Entry 3UCF (X-ray diffraction, 2.35 A resolution); this record covers chains A and B of the 4 polymer chains in the assembly.

== Chain A (and B) ==
Name: Dehydrogenase
From: Vibrio vulnificus
Notes: chain B of this document is another copy of the same molecule, construct and numbering; everything in this record applies to it too
UniProt: Q7MBY8 (Q7MBY8_VIBVY); numbering as in UniProt (aligned over 1-223)
Amino-acid sequence (223 residues; numbered 1 to 223; the number before each row is that of its first residue):
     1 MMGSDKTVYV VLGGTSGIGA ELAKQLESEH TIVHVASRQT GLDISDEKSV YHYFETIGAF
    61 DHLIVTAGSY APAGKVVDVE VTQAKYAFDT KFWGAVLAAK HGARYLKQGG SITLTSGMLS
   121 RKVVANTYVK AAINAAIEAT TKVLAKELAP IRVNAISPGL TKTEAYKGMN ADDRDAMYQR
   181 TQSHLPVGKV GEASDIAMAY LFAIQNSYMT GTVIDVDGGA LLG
Unresolved in the structure: 1-4, 68-69, 161-190 (chain B: 1-4, 161-184)

== How chain A and chain B interact ==
Pairs across the interface (55):
  K142(A) with L222(B)
  A145(A) with L222(B), hydrophobic
  K146(A) with L222(B), hydrogen bond (side chain-backbone); G223(B), hydrogen bond (side chain-backbone)
  A149(A) with P186(B)
  P150(A) with P186(B); V187(B)
  L160(A) with Y208(B)
  G191(A) with Y208(B), hydrogen bond (backbone-side chain)
  D195(A) with N206(B), hydrogen bond (backbone-side chain); S207(B), hydrogen bond; Y208(B)
  M198(A) with F202(B); Q205(B); N206(B)
  A199(A) with F202(B), hydrophobic
  F202(A) with M198(B); A199(B), hydrophobic; F202(B), hydrophobic; I214(B), hydrophobic
  Q205(A) with M198(B)
  N206(A) with D195(B), hydrogen bond (side chain-backbone); M198(B); V216(B)
  S207(A) with V187(B); K189(B), hydrogen bond; D195(B)
  Y208(A) with L160(B), hydrogen bond (side chain-backbone); L185(B); V187(B), hydrophobic; K189(B); V190(B); G191(B), hydrogen bond (side chain-backbone); D195(B); V216(B); D217(B); G218(B), hydrogen bond (backbone-backbone)
  M209(A) with D215(B)
  T210(A) with V187(B); G218(B); G219(B)
  T212(A) with D215(B)
  I214(A) with F202(B), hydrophobic
  D215(A) with M209(B); T212(B)
  V216(A) with N206(B); Y208(B)
  D217(A) with Y208(B)
  G218(A) with Y208(B), hydrogen bond (backbone-backbone); T210(B)
  G219(A) with T210(B)
  L222(A) with K142(B); A145(B), hydrophobic; K146(B), hydrogen bond (backbone-side chain)
  G223(A) with K146(B), hydrogen bond (backbone-side chain)
Interface residues without a listed pair, chain A (29 interface residues in all): R152, I196, G211
Interface residues without a listed pair, chain B (32 interface residues in all): G159, I196, G211

== In short ==
The interface between chain A and chain B involves 29 residues on one side and 32 on the other, with 13
hydrogen bonds. Polar pairs include K146(A)-L222(B), K146(A)-G223(B) and G191(A)-Y208(B).
Chain A and chain B are both Dehydrogenase (Vibrio vulnificus); the structure, Crystal structure of a
small-chain dehydrogenase, was determined by X-ray diffraction together with 3UCE from the same study.
